PDB entry 6QWS | X-ray diffraction, 3.30 A resolution | chain A

Chain A:
Name: Pre-mRNA splicing helicase-like protein
Organism: Chaetomium thermophilum
UniProt: G0S0B9 (G0S0B9_CHATD); residue numbers follow UniProt; this construct covers 473-2193
Chain sequence (1725 residues; row label = number of the first residue in the row):
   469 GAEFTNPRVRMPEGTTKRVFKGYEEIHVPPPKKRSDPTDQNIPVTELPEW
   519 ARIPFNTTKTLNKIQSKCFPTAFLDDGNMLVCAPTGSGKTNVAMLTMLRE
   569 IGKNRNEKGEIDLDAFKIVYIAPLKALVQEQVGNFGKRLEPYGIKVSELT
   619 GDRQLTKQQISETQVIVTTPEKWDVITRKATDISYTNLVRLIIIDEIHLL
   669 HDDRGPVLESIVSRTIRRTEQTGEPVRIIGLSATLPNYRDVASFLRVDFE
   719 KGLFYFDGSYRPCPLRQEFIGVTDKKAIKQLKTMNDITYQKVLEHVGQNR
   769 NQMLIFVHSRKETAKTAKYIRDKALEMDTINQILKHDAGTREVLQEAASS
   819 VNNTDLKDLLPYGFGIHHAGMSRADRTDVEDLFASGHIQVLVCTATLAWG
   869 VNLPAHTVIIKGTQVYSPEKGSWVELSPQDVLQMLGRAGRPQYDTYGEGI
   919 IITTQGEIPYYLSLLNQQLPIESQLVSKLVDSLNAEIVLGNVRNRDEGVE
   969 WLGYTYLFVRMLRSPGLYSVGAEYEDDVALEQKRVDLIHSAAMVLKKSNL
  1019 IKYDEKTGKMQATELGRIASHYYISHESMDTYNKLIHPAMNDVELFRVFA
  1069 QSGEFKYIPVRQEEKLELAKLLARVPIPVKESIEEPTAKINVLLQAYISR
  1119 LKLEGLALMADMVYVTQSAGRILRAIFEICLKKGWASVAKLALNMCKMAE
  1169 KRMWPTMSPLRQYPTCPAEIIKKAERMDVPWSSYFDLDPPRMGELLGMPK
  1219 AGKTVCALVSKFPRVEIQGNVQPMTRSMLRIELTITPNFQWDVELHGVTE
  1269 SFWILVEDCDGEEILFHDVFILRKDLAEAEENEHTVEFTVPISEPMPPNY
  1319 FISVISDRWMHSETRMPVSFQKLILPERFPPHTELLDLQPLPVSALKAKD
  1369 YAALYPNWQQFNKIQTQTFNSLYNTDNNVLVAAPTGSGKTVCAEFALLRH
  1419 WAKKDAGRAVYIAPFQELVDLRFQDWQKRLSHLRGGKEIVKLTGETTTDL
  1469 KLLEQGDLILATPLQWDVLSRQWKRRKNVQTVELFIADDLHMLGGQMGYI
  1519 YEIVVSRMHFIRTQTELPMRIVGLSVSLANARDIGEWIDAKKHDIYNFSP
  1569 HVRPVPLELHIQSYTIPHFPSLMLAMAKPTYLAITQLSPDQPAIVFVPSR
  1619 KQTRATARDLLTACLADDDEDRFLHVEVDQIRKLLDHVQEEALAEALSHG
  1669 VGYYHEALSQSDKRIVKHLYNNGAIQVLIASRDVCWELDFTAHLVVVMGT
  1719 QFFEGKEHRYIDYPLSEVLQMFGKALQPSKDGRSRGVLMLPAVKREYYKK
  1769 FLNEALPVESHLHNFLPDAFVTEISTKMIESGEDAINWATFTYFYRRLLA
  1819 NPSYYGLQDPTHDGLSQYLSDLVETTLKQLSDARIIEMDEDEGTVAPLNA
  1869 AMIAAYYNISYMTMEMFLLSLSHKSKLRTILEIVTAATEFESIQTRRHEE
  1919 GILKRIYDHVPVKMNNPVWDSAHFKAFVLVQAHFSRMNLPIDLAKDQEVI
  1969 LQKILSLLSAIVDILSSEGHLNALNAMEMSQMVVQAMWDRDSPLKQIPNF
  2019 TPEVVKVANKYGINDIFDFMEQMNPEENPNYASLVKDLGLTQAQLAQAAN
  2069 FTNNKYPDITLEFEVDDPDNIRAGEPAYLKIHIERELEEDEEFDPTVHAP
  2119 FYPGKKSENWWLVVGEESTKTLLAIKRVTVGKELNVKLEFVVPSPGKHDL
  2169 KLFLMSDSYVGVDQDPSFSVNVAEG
Not modelled in the structure: 469-478, 2083-2093, 2105-2111, 2138-2140, 2158-2163, 2186-2193
Sequence notes: expression tag (469-472)
Reported in the primary citation:
  - conformationally variable residues (domain motion): G554, G904
  - catalytic residues: R908 (proposed by the authors, not directly observed)

In short:
The paper reports the catalytic residue R908; conformational variability at G554 and G904.
Chain A is Pre-mRNA splicing helicase-like protein (Chaetomium thermophilum); the structure, Crystal structure
of the Ski2 RNA-helicase Brr2 from Chaetomium thermophilum in the apo state, was determined by X-ray
diffraction (same publication as 6QV3 and 6QV4).
